Entry 7XG4 (electron microscopy, 3.70 A resolution); this record covers chains G and I of the 12 polymer chains in the assembly.

== Chain G ==
Molecule: Csf2
Organism: Pseudomonas aeruginosa
Amino-acid sequence (348 residues; row label = number of the first residue in the row):
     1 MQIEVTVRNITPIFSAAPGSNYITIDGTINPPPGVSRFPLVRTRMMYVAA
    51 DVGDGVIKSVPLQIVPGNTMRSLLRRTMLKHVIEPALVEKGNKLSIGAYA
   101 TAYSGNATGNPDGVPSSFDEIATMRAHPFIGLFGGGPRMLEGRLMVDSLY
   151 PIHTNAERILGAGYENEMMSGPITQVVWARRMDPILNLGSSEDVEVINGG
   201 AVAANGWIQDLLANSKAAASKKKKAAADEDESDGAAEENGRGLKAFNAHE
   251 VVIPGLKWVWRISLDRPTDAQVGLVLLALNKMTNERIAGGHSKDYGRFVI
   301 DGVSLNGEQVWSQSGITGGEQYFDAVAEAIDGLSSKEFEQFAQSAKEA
Not modelled in the structure: 180-245, 347-348

== Chain I ==
Molecule: crRNA
Organism: Pseudomonas aeruginosa
Sequence (61 nucleotides; each row starts with the number of its first residue):
     1 GUGAACGGUGGAGCAACACCUGAAGGAAGGCUUGAUGAGCGUGUUCCCCG
    51 CAUACGCGGGX
Modified / non-standard residues: 23G (guanosine-5'-phosphate-2',3'-cyclic phosphate) at position 61

== Interface between chain G and chain I ==
Residue-residue contacts (27; chain G residue first):
  Ala-16(G) with G34(I), phosphate contact
  Pro-18(G) with U33(I), base contact
  Pro-66(G) with U33(I), phosphate contact
  Asn-68(G) with C31(I), sugar contact; U32(I), phosphate contact
  Thr-69(G) with U32(I), hydrogen bond to the phosphate; U33(I), hydrogen bond to the phosphate
  Arg-71(G) with C31(I), salt bridge to the phosphate
  Ser-72(G) with U32(I), hydrogen bond to the phosphate
  Arg-75(G) with C31(I), salt bridge to the phosphate
  Arg-76(G) with U32(I), base contact
  Tyr-103(G) with U32(I), phosphate contact
  Gly-105(G) with G30(I), sugar contact
  Asn-106(G) with G30(I), sugar contact
  Phe-133(G) with C31(I), phosphate contact
  Gly-134(G) with G30(I), hydrogen bond to the sugar
  Gly-135(G) with G30(I), sugar contact
  Met-139(G) with G29(I), hydrogen bond to the base
  Leu-140(G) with G29(I), phosphate contact; G30(I), phosphate contact
  Glu-141(G) with G29(I), phosphate contact; G30(I), phosphate contact
  Gly-142(G) with G29(I), phosphate contact; G30(I), hydrogen bond to the phosphate
  Gly-289(G) with A35(I), phosphate contact
  Gly-290(G) with A35(I), phosphate contact
  His-291(G) with A35(I), hydrogen bond to the phosphate
Other interface residues (no listed pair), chain G (27 interface residues in all): Ser-15, Arg-44, Ser-104, Pro-111, Gly-136

== In short ==
27 residues of chain G face 7 of chain I across their interface; the contacts include 7 hydrogen bonds and 2
salt bridges. Polar pairs include Met-139(G)/G29(I), Gly-134(G)/G30(I) and Thr-69(G)/U32(I).
Chain G is Csf2 and chain I is crRNA, both from Pseudomonas aeruginosa; the structure, CryoEM structure of
type IV-A CasDinG bound NTS-nicked Csf-crRNA-dsDNA quaternary complex in a second state, was determined by
electron microscopy, deposited together with 7XF1, 7XFZ, 7XG0, 7XG1, 7XG2 and 7XG3.
